Entry 8FIY (electron microscopy, 7.30 A resolution (low resolution: residue-level contacts below are approximate; hydrogen-bond / salt-bridge calls are withheld)); this record covers chains B and D of the 7 polymer chains in the assembly.

[Chain B]
Molecule: DNA-directed RNA polymerase subunit alpha
From: Escherichia coli K-12
Notes: EC 2.7.7.6
Reference sequence: P0A7Z4 (RPOA_ECOLI); residues 1-329 here = UniProt positions 1-329
Amino-acid sequence (329 residues; row label = number of the first residue in the row):
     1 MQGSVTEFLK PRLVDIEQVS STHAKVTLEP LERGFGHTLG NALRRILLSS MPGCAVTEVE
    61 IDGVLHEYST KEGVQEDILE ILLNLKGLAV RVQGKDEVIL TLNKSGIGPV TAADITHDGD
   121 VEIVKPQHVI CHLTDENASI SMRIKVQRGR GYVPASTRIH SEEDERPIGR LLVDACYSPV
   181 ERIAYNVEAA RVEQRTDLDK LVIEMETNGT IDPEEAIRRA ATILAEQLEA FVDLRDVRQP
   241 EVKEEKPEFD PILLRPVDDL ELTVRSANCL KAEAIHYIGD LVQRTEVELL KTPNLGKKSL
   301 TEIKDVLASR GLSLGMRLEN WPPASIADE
Disordered / not traced: 1-3, 233-329
Swiss-Prot annotation at these positions:
  - region: E162 to E165 (Required for interaction with Crp at class II promoters)
  - modified residue: R265 (ADP-ribosylarginine), K297 (N6-acetyllysine), K298 (N6-acetyllysine)
  - mutagenesis: R45 (R45C: In rpoA112; temperature-sensitive, blocks RNA polymerase assembly), E162 to E165 (5-fold decrease in CRP-class II promoter-dependent transcription), E165 (E165K: 5-fold decrease in CRP-class II promoter-dependent transcription), R191 (R191C: In rpoA101; temperature-sensitive)

[Chain D]
Molecule: DNA-directed RNA polymerase subunit beta'
From: Escherichia coli K-12
Notes: EC 2.7.7.6
Reference sequence: P0A8T7 (RPOC_ECOLI); numbering as in UniProt (aligned over 1-1407)
Amino-acid sequence (1407 residues; row label = number of the first residue in the row):
     1 MKDLLKFLKA QTKTEEFDAI KIALASPDMI RSWSFGEVKK PETINYRTFK PERDGLFCAR
    61 IFGPVKDYEC LCGKYKRLKH RGVICEKCGV EVTQTKVRRE RMGHIELASP TAHIWFLKSL
   121 PSRIGLLLDM PLRDIERVLY FESYVVIEGG MTNLERQQIL TEEQYLDALE EFGDEFDAKM
   181 GAEAIQALLK SMDLEQECEQ LREELNETNS ETKRKKLTKR IKLLEAFVQS GNKPEWMILT
   241 VLPVLPPDLR PLVPLDGGRF ATSDLNDLYR RVINRNNRLK RLLDLAAPDI IVRNEKRMLQ
   301 EAVDALLDNG RRGRAITGSN KRPLKSLADM IKGKQGRFRQ NLLGKRVDYS GRSVITVGPY
   361 LRLHQCGLPK KMALELFKPF IYGKLELRGL ATTIKAAKKM VEREEAVVWD ILDEVIREHP
   421 VLLNRAPTLH RLGIQAFEPV LIEGKAIQLH PLVCAAYNAD FDGDQMAVHV PLTLEAQLEA
   481 RALMMSTNNI LSPANGEPII VPSQDVVLGL YYMTRDCVNA KGEGMVLTGP KEAERLYRSG
   541 LASLHARVKV RITEYEKDAN GELVAKTSLK DTTVGRAILW MIVPKGLPYS IVNQALGKKA
   601 ISKMLNTCYR ILGLKPTVIF ADQIMYTGFA YAARSGASVG IDDMVIPEKK HEIISEAEAE
   661 VAEIQEQFQS GLVTAGERYN KVIDIWAAAN DRVSKAMMDN LQTETVINRD GQEEKQVSFN
   721 SIYMMADSGA RGSAAQIRQL AGMRGLMAKP DGSIIETPIT ANFREGLNVL QYFISTHGAR
   781 KGLADTALKT ANSGYLTRRL VDVAQDLVVT EDDCGTHEGI MMTPVIEGGD VKEPLRDRVL
   841 GRVTAEDVLK PGTADILVPR NTLLHEQWCD LLEENSVDAV KVRSVVSCDT DFGVCAHCYG
   901 RDLARGHIIN KGEAIGVIAA QSIGEPGTQL TMRTFHIGGA ASRAAAESSI QVKNKGSIKL
   961 SNVKSVVNSS GKLVITSRNT ELKLIDEFGR TKESYKVPYG AVLAKGDGEQ VAGGETVANW
  1021 DPHTMPVITE VSGFVRFTDM IDGQTITRQT DELTGLSSLV VLDSAERTAG GKDLRPALKI
  1081 VDAQGNDVLI PGTDMPAQYF LPGKAIVQLE DGVQISSGDT LARIPQESGG TKDITGGLPR
  1141 VADLFEARRP KEPAILAEIS GIVSFGKETK GKRRLVITPV DGSDPYEEMI PKWRQLNVFE
  1201 GERVERGDVI SDGPEAPHDI LRLRGVHAVT RYIVNEVQDV YRLQGVKIND KHIEVIVRQM
  1261 LRKATIVNAG SSDFLEGEQV EYSRVKIANR ELEANGKVGA TYSRDLLGIT KASLATESFI
  1321 SAASFQETTR VLTEAAVAGK RDELRGLKEN VIVGRLIPAG TGYAYHQDRM RRRAAGEAPA
  1381 APQVTAEDAS ASLAELLNAG LGGSDNE
Disordered / not traced: 1-15, 936-947, 1125-1134, 1374-1407
Bound ions: Zn2+ site 1: C70, C72, C85, C88; Mg2+: D460, D462, D464; Zn2+ site 2: C814, C888, C895, C898
Swiss-Prot annotation at these positions:
  - binding site (Zn(2+)): C70, C72, C85, C88, C814, C888, C895, C898
  - binding site (Mg(2+)): D460, D462, D464
  - modified residue: K983 (N6-acetyllysine)
  - mutagenesis: Q504 (Q504P: Resistant to antibiotics salinamide A and B), N690 (N690D: Resistant to antibiotics salinamide A and B), M697 (M697V: Resistant to antibiotics salinamide A and B), A735 (A735T: Resistant to antibiotics salinamide A and B), R738 (R738C/H/P/S: Resistant to antibiotics salinamide A and B), A748 (A748E: Resistant to antibiotics salinamide A and B), P758 (P758S/T: Resistant to antibiotics salinamide A and B), F763 (F763C: Resistant to antibiotics salinamide A and B), S775 (S775A: Resistant to antibiotics salinamide A and B), A779 (A779T/V: Resistant to antibiotics salinamide A and B), R780 (R780C: Resistant to antibiotics salinamide A and B), G782 (G782A/C: Resistant to antibiotics salinamide A and B), 1 further mutagenesis entry in UniProt

[Interface between chain B and chain D]
Pairs across the interface - 31 pairs, chain B then chain D:
  L48(B) - R535(D)
  L79(B) - K549(D)
  L83(B) - L527(D)
  L83(B) - T528(D)
  L83(B) - K549(D)
  L83(B) - R551(D)
  N84(B) - R551(D)
  G87(B) - R551(D)
  Y152(B) - K531(D)
  Y152(B) - E532(D)
  Y152(B) - R535(D)
  V153(B) - R535(D)
  P154(B) - L527(D)
  P154(B) - E532(D)
  P154(B) - R535(D)
  P154(B) - L536(D)
  S156(B) - M525(D)
  D174(B) - T528(D)
  E181(B) - K531(D)
  R182(B) - K531(D)
  R182(B) - E534(D)
  R182(B) - R538(D)
  I183(B) - R538(D)
  Y185(B) - R538(D)
  N186(B) - R538(D)
  Q194(B) - W409(D)
  T196(B) - E443(D)
  E206(B) - K531(D)
  E206(B) - E532(D)
  E206(B) - R535(D)
  T207(B) - K531(D)
Interface residues without a listed pair, chain B (21 interface residues in all): K86, R191
Interface residues without a listed pair, chain D (16 interface residues in all): L441, I442, L569

[Overview]
The interface between chain B and chain D involves 21 residues on one side and 16 on the other. Curated
annotation (UniProt) lists 6 mutagenesis sites on chain B; 8 Zn2+-binding residues, 3 Mg2+-binding residues
and 13 mutagenesis sites on chain D.
Here chain B is DNA-directed RNA polymerase subunit alpha and chain D is DNA-directed RNA polymerase subunit
beta', both from Escherichia coli K-12. Entry 8FIY (Cryo-EM structure of E. coli RNA polymerase Elongation
complex in the Transcription-Translation Complex (RNAP in an ...) was determined by electron microscopy,
deposited together with 8FIX.
